8QLP - chains B and F of the 16 polymer chains in the assembly; structure by electron microscopy, 3.14 A resolution.

== Chain B (and F) ==
Name: Short prokaryotic Argonaute
From: Bacillales bacterium
Notes: chain F of this document is another copy of the same molecule, construct and numbering; everything in this record applies to it too
Sequence (507 residues; numbered 1 to 507; the number before each row is that of its first residue):
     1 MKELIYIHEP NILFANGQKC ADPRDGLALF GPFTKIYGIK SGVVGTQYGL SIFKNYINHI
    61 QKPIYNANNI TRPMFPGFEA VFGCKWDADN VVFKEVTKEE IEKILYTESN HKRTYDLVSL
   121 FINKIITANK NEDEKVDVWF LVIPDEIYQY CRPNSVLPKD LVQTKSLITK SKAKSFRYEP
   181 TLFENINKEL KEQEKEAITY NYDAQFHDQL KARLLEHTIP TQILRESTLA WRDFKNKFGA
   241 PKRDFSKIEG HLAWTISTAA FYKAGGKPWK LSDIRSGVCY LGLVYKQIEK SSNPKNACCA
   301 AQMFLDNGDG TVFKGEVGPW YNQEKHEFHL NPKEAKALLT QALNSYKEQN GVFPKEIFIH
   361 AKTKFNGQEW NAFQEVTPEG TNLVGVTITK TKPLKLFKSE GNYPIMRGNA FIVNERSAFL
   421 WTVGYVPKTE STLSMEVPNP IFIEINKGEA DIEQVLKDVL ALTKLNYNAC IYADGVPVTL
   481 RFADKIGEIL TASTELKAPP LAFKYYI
Not modelled in the structure: 153-203, 290-293
Bound ions: Mg2+: N468, I507 (shared with 2 residues of chain C)
What the authors report for this chain:
  - binding site for the 21-nt RNA strand: H251, K395
  - conformationally variable residues (loop rearrangement): A300 to Q323, E324 to H329, G475 to L501
  - self-association interface (contacts with another copy of this molecule); pairs are residue here / residue on that copy: N129-Y262, K135-D137 (salt bridge), P499-N131 (hydrogen bond), N129, N131, Y262, K504
  - mutagenesis - Y37E, D137K, K395A: decreased catalytic activity
  - mutagenesis - D133K, Y262E, K504A/Y505A: abolished catalytic activity

== Chain B / chain F interface ==
Pairs across the interface (53):
  K35(B) with K40(F)
  Y37(B) with Y37(F); G38(F); I39(F); K85(F); D87(F), hydrogen bond; N90(F), hydrogen bond
  G38(B) with Y37(F)
  I39(B) with Y37(F)
  K40(B) with I36(F); Y37(F)
  K85(B) with Y37(F)
  D87(B) with Y37(F)
  N90(B) with Y37(F), hydrogen bond
  N129(B) with T218(F); Y505(F), hydrogen bond (backbone-side chain)
  K130(B) with T218(F); A498(F), hydrogen bond (side chain-backbone); P499(F); P500(F); L501(F), hydrogen bond (backbone-backbone); A502(F), hydrogen bond (backbone-backbone); Y505(F)
  N131(B) with L501(F); A502(F)
  D133(B) with Y262(F), hydrogen bond; G265(F); G266(F); K504(F), hydrogen bond (backbone-side chain)
  K135(B) with G38(F), hydrogen bond (side chain-backbone); D137(F), salt bridge; A264(F); G265(F)
  D137(B) with K135(F), hydrogen bond (backbone-side chain)
  T218(B) with N129(F); K130(F)
  P220(B) with K135(F)
  K263(B) with K135(F), hydrogen bond (backbone-side chain)
  A264(B) with K135(F)
  G265(B) with D133(F); K135(F)
  K267(B) with D133(F), salt bridge
  A498(B) with K130(F), hydrogen bond (backbone-side chain)
  P500(B) with K130(F)
  L501(B) with K130(F), hydrogen bond (backbone-backbone); N131(F), hydrogen bond (backbone-side chain)
  A502(B) with K130(F), hydrogen bond (backbone-backbone); N131(F); E132(F)
  K504(B) with D133(F), hydrogen bond (side chain-backbone); K135(F)
  Y505(B) with N129(F), hydrogen bond (side chain-backbone); K130(F)
Interface residues without a listed pair, chain B (33 interface residues in all): E132, E134, E216, H217, Y262, K314, P499
Interface residues without a listed pair, chain F (31 interface residues in all): K35, E134, H217, K314

== In short ==
Chain B and chain F form an interface of 33 and 31 residues respectively; the contacts include 18 hydrogen
bonds and 2 salt bridges. Polar pairs include K135(B)-D137(F), K267(B)-D133(F) and Y37(B)-D87(F). The paper
reports a binding site for the 21-nt RNA strand at H251(B) and K395(B); Y37E, D137K and K395A of chain B
reduce catalytic activity; 6 substitutions were tested in all.
Chain B and chain F are both Short prokaryotic Argonaute (Bacillales bacterium); the structure, CryoEM
structure of the RNA/DNA bound SPARTA (BabAgo/TIR-APAZ) tetrameric complex, was determined by electron
microscopy, deposited together with 8QLO.
